7PIB - chains k and 3 of the 56 polymer chains in the assembly; structure by electron microscopy, 4.70 A resolution (low resolution: residue-level contacts below are approximate; hydrogen-bond / salt-bridge calls are withheld).

# Chain k
Protein: 50S ribosomal protein L15
From: Mycoplasma pneumoniae M129
UniProtKB: Q50300 (RL15_MYCPN); residue numbers follow UniProt; this construct covers 1-151
Amino-acid sequence (151 residues; each row starts with the number of its first residue):
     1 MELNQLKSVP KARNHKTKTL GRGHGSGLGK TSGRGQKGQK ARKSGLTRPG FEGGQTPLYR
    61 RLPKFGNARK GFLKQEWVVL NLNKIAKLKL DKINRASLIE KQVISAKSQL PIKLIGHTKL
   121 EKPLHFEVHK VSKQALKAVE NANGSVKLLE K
Not modelled in the structure: 1-2, 151

# Chain 3
Molecule: 23S ribosomal RNA
From: Mycoplasma pneumoniae M129
Sequence (2907 nucleotides; row label = number of the first residue in the row):
     1 UACAAUAAGU UACUAAGGGC UUAUGGUGGA UGCCUUGGCA CUAAUAGGCG AUGAAGGACG
    61 UGUUAACCUG CGAUAAGCUU CGGGUAGGUG GUAAGAACCU CAGAUCCGGA GAUUUCCGAA
   121 UGGAGCAAUC CGGUAGUUGG AAACAGCUAU CAUUAAUUGA UGAAUAAAUA GUCAAUUAAA
   181 GCAAUACGUG GUGAAGUGAA ACAUCUCAGU AGCCACAGGA AAAGAAAACG AAUGUGAUUC
   241 CGUGUGUAGU GGCGAGCGAA AGCGGAACAG GCCAAACUUA UCAUUAGAUA GGGGUUGUAG
   301 GGCUUGCAAU GUGGACUUGA AAACGAUAGA AGAAGCUGUU GGAAAGCAGC GCGCAAAAGG
   361 GUGAUAGCCC CGUAUUUGAA AUUGUUUUCA UACCUAGCGA GAUCCCUGAG UAGCUCGGAA
   421 AACGUUAUUU UGAGUGAAUC UGCCCAGACC AUUGGGUAAG CCUAAAUACU AAUUAGUGAC
   481 CGAUAGCGAA ACAGUACCGU GAGGGAAAGG UGAAAAGAAC CCAGAGAUGG GAGUGAAAUA
   541 GAUUCUGAAA CCAUAUGCCU ACAACGUGUC AGAGCACAUU AAUGUGUGAU GGCGUGCGUU
   601 UUGAAGUAUG AGCCGGCGAG UUAUGAUAGC AAGCGUUAGU UAACCAGGAG AUGGGGAGCU
   661 GUAGCGAAAG CGAGUUUUAA AAGAGCGUUU GUUUGUUAUU AUAGACCCGA AACGGGUUGA
   721 GCUAGUCAUG AGCAGGUUGA AGGUUGAGUA ACAUCAACUG GAGGACCGAA CCGACUCUCG
   781 UUGAAACGAU AGCGGAUGAC UUGUGAUUAG GGGUGAAAUU CCAAUCGAAA UCCGUGAUAG
   841 CUGGUUCUCG UCGAAAUAGC UUUAAGGCUA GCGUGAGAUC ACAAAUAAGU GGAGGUAAAG
   901 CUACUGAAUG UAUGAUGGCG CCACCUAGGC GUACUGAAUA CAAUUAAACU CUGAAUGCCA
   961 UUUAUUUUAU UCUCGCAGUC AGACAGUGGG GGAUAAGCUU CAUUGUCAAG AGGGGAAGAG
  1021 CCCAGAUCAU UAAAUAAGGU CCCCAAAAUA UACUAAGUGG AAAAGGAUGU GAAAGUGCUA
  1081 AAACAGCAAG GAUGUUGGCU UAGAAGCAGC CAUCGUUUAA AGAGUGCGUA ACAGCUCACU
  1141 UGUCGAGUGU UUUUGCGCCG AAGAUGUAAC GGGGCUAAGU AUAUUACCGA AUUUAUGGAU
  1201 AAGAUUUAUA UCUUGUGGUA GACGAGCGUU GUAUUGGAGU UGAAGUCAAA GCGUGAGCAU
  1261 UGGUGGAUCC AAUACAAGUG AGAAUGCCGG CAUGAGUAAC GCUUGGGAGU GAGAAUCUCC
  1321 CAAACCGAUU GACUAAGGUU UCCUGGACCA GGGUCGUCCU UCCAGGGUUA GUCUGGACCU
  1381 AAGCUGAGGC UGAAAAGCGU AGGCGAUGGA CAACAGGUUA AUAUUCCUGU ACUUACAGUU
  1441 AGACUGAUGG AGUGACAAAG AAGGUUUUCC ACCCCCAUAA UUGGAUUUGG GGAUAAAUCA
  1501 UAAGGUGGUA CAAUAGGCAA AUCCGUUGUG CAUAACAUUG AGUGAUGAUG UCGAGUGAAU
  1561 GAGUGAUCAA GUAGCGAAGG UGGUAUUAAU CAUGCUUUCA AGAAAAGCUU CUAGGGUUAA
  1621 UCUAGCUGUA ACCAGUACCG AGAACGAACA CACGUAGUCA AGGAGAGGAU CCUAAGGUUA
  1681 GCGAGUGAAC UAUAGCCAAG GAACUCUGCA AAUUAACCCC GUAAGUUAGC GAGAAGGGGU
  1741 GCUUAUGUAA AAGUAAGCCG CAGUGAAGAA CGAGGGGGGA CUGUUUAACU AAAACACAAC
  1801 UCUAUGCCAA ACCGUAAGGU GAUGUAUAUG GGGUGACACC UGCCCAGUGC UGGAAGGUUA
  1861 AAGAAGGAGG UUAGCGCAAG CGAAGCUUUU AACUGAAGCC CCAGUGAACG GCGGCCGUAA
  1921 CUAUAACGGU CCUAAGGUAG CGAAAUUCCU AGUCGGGUAA AUUCCGUCCC GCUUGAAUGG
  1981 UGUAACCAUC UCUUGACUGU CUCGGCUAUA GACUCGGUGA AAUCCAGGUA CGGGUGAAGA
  2041 CACCCGUUAG GCGCAACGGG ACGGAAAGAC CCCGUGAAGC UUUACUGUAG CUUAAUAUUG
  2101 AUCAGGACAU UAUCAUGUAG AGAAUAGGUA GGAGCAAUCG AUGCAAGUUC GCUAGGACUU
  2161 GUUGAUGCGA AAGGUGGAAU ACUACCCUUG GUUGUGUGCU GUUCUAAUUG GUAACUGUUA
  2221 UCCAGUUUCA AGACAGUGUU AGGUGGGCAG UUUGACUGGG GCGGUCGCCU CCUAAAAGGU
  2281 AACGGAGGCG UACAAAGGUA CCUUCAGUAC GGUUGGAAAU CGUAUGUAGA GUGUAAUGGU
  2341 GUAAGGGUGC UUGACUGUGA GACAUACAGG UCGAACAGGU GAGAAAUCAG GUCAUAGUGA
  2401 UCCGGUGGUC CAGUAUGGAA UGGCCAUCGC UCAACGGAUA AAAGCUACUC CGGGGAUAAC
  2461 AGGCUGAUAC UGCCCAAGAG UUCAUAUCGA CGGCAGUGUU UGGCACCUCG AUGUCGACUC
  2521 AUCUCAUCCU CGAGCUGAAG CAGGUUCGAA GGGUUCGGCU GUUCGCCGAU UAAAGAGAUA
  2581 CGUGAGUUGG GUUCAAACCG UCGUGAGACA GGUUGGUCCC UAUCUAUUGU GCCCGUAGGA
  2641 AGAUUGAAGA GUGUUGCUUC UAGUACGAGA GGACCGAAGC GAGGACACCU CUUAUGCUCC
  2701 AGUUGUAGCG CCAGCUGCAC CGCUGGGUAG UAACGUGUCU AUUAGAUAAA CGCUGAAAGC
  2761 AUCUAAGUGU GAAACUAUCU CAAAGAUUAA UCUUCCCAUU UCGCAAGAAA GUAAGAGCCG
  2821 UCAAAGACGA UGACGUUGAU AGGUUACAGG UGUAAGCAUA GUGAUAUGUU GAGCUGAGUA
  2881 AUACUAAUUG CUCGAGGACU UAUUGGA
Not modelled in the structure: 1-7, 923-927, 1560-1569, 2901-2907

# Interface between chain k and chain 3
Pairs across the interface (139; chain k residue first):
  Gln-5(k) / U1234(3)
  Leu-6(k) / U1273(3)
  Lys-7(k) / U1273(3)
  Ser-8(k) / U1273(3)
  Arg-13(k) / G695(3)
  Arg-13(k) / U696(3)
  His-15(k) / G629(3)
  His-15(k) / C630(3)
  His-15(k) / G695(3)
  His-15(k) / U696(3)
  His-15(k) / U697(3)
  Lys-16(k) / U697(3)
  Lys-16(k) / G1224(3)
  Thr-17(k) / U697(3)
  Thr-17(k) / A698(3)
  Lys-18(k) / A698(3)
  Lys-18(k) / A1222(3)
  Lys-18(k) / C1223(3)
  Leu-20(k) / G620(3)
  Gly-21(k) / U845(3)
  Gly-21(k) / U846(3)
  Arg-22(k) / U846(3)
  Arg-22(k) / G1280(3)
  Gly-23(k) / U846(3)
  His-24(k) / G598(3)
  His-24(k) / U599(3)
  His-24(k) / U845(3)
  His-24(k) / U846(3)
  Ser-26(k) / U848(3)
  Ser-26(k) / C849(3)
  Gly-27(k) / U848(3)
  Gly-29(k) / G1221(3)
  Lys-30(k) / U845(3)
  Lys-30(k) / U846(3)
  Thr-31(k) / G620(3)
  Thr-31(k) / U845(3)
  Thr-31(k) / G1221(3)
  Ser-32(k) / G1221(3)
  Ser-32(k) / A1222(3)
  Gly-33(k) / G978(3)
  Gly-33(k) / G1221(3)
  Arg-34(k) / G620(3)
  Arg-34(k) / G978(3)
  Arg-34(k) / G1221(3)
  Gly-35(k) / U979(3)
  Gly-35(k) / G1221(3)
  Gln-36(k) / U600(3)
  Gln-36(k) / U979(3)
  Lys-37(k) / U601(3)
  Lys-37(k) / G866(3)
  Lys-37(k) / C980(3)
  Lys-37(k) / A981(3)
  Gly-38(k) / C841(3)
  Gly-38(k) / G867(3)
  Gln-39(k) / A200(3)
  Gln-39(k) / G840(3)
  Gln-39(k) / G866(3)
  Gln-39(k) / G867(3)
  Lys-40(k) / G867(3)
  Lys-40(k) / C868(3)
  Lys-40(k) / G978(3)
  Ala-41(k) / C706(3)
  Arg-42(k) / G840(3)
  Arg-42(k) / C841(3)
  Arg-42(k) / U842(3)
  Arg-42(k) / G843(3)
  Lys-43(k) / C707(3)
  Lys-43(k) / G840(3)
  Ser-44(k) / A705(3)
  Ser-44(k) / A839(3)
  Ser-44(k) / G840(3)
  Leu-46(k) / U700(3)
  Leu-46(k) / A701(3)
  Leu-46(k) / C706(3)
  Arg-48(k) / A255(3)
  Arg-48(k) / G256(3)
  Pro-49(k) / A701(3)
  Phe-51(k) / A200(3)
  Glu-52(k) / G867(3)
  Gly-53(k) / A200(3)
  Gly-54(k) / U861(3)
  Gln-55(k) / C860(3)
  Gln-55(k) / A2366(3)
  Thr-56(k) / G2436(3)
  Thr-56(k) / G2437(3)
  Leu-58(k) / C2367(3)
  Tyr-59(k) / A255(3)
  Arg-60(k) / G254(3)
  Arg-60(k) / U2401(3)
  Arg-60(k) / U2439(3)
  Arg-61(k) / C2367(3)
  Arg-61(k) / A2400(3)
  Arg-61(k) / U2401(3)
  Arg-61(k) / G2436(3)
  Leu-62(k) / U2401(3)
  Pro-63(k) / U2401(3)
  Pro-63(k) / C2402(3)
  Lys-64(k) / C253(3)
  Lys-64(k) / C2402(3)
  Gly-66(k) / A667(3)
  Asn-67(k) / A667(3)
  Ala-68(k) / A667(3)
  Ala-68(k) / A668(3)
  Ala-68(k) / A2412(3)
  Ala-68(k) / G2422(3)
  Ala-68(k) / G2423(3)
  Arg-69(k) / A2412(3)
  Lys-70(k) / U2414(3)
  Lys-70(k) / G2422(3)
  Gly-71(k) / A248(3)
  Gly-71(k) / G249(3)
  Phe-72(k) / U2414(3)
  Lys-74(k) / A669(3)
  Leu-80(k) / U637(3)
  Asn-81(k) / A663(3)
  Asn-83(k) / U689(3)
  Lys-84(k) / U637(3)
  Lys-84(k) / U689(3)
  Ile-85(k) / U637(3)
  Lys-87(k) / U636(3)
  Lys-87(k) / U637(3)
  Leu-88(k) / U637(3)
  Lys-101(k) / U637(3)
  Lys-101(k) / A638(3)
  Gln-102(k) / A638(3)
  Val-103(k) / U637(3)
  Ala-106(k) / A657(3)
  Lys-107(k) / G264(3)
  Ser-108(k) / G658(3)
  Lys-113(k) / G672(3)
  Ile-115(k) / G672(3)
  Ile-115(k) / A673(3)
  Gly-116(k) / A663(3)
  Gly-116(k) / A673(3)
  His-117(k) / A673(3)
  Val-131(k) / G672(3)
  Ser-132(k) / G672(3)
  Lys-133(k) / G672(3)
  Gln-134(k) / A673(3)
Interface residues without a listed pair, chain k (83 interface residues in all): Thr-47, Phe-65, Leu-73, Val-79, Ser-105, Ala-135
Interface residues without a listed pair, chain 3 (94 interface residues in all): A199, U247, C263, A631, G656, U662, G674, C708, G844, C847, A865, A977, A1220, A1233, U1235, A1272, A1274, A2368, C2411, C2424, A2438

# Summary
The interface between chain k and chain 3 involves 83 residues on one side and 94 on the other.
Here chain k is 50S ribosomal protein L15 and chain 3 is 23S ribosomal RNA, both from Mycoplasma pneumoniae
M129. Entry 7PIB (70S ribosome with EF-G, A/P- and P/E-site tRNAs in spectinomycin-treated Mycoplasma
pneumoniae cells) was determined by electron microscopy together with 7OOC, 7OOD, 7P6Z, 7PAH, 7PAI, 7PAJ and
23 further entries from the same study.
